6YS5 - chains d and k of the 10 polymer chains in the assembly; structure by electron microscopy, 3.00 A resolution.

Chain d:
Protein: 30S ribosomal protein S3
From: Acinetobacter baumannii ATCC 19606
UniProtKB: D0CD03 (D0CD03_ACIB2); residues 1-250 here = UniProt positions 1-250
Amino-acid sequence (250 residues; each row starts with the number of its first residue):
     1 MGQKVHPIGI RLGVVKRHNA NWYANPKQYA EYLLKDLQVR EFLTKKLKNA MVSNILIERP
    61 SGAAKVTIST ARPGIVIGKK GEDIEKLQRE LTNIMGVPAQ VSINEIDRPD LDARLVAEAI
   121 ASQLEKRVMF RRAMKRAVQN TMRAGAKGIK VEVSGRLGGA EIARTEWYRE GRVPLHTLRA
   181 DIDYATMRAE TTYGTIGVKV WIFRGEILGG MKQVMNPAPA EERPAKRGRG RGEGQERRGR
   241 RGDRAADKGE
Disordered / not traced: 1, 212-250

Chain k:
Protein: 30S ribosomal protein S10
From: Acinetobacter baumannii ATCC 19606
UniProtKB: D0CCZ6 (D0CCZ6_ACIB2); residues 1-103 here correspond to UniProt positions 6-108 (UniProt number = residue number + 5)
Amino-acid sequence (103 residues; row label = number of the first residue in the row):
     1 MSNQRIRIRL KSFDHRLIDQ SAQEIVETAK RTGAQVCGPI PMPTRIERFN VLTSPHVNKD
    61 ARDQYEIRTY KRLIDIVQPT DKTVDALMKL DLAAGVDVQI ALG
Disordered / not traced: 1-3

Chain d / chain k interface:
Pairs across the interface (10; chain d residue first):
  R17(d) with L17(k)
  N21(d) with A94(k)
  W22(d) with F13(k); G95(k)
  Y23(d) with K11(k); F13(k), hydrophobic; D97(k)
  Y29(d) with F13(k), hydrophobic
  E58(d) with A94(k)
  M211(d) with R16(k)
Other interface residues (no listed pair), chain d (10 interface residues in all): A24, R59, P60
Other interface residues (no listed pair), chain k (11 interface residues in all): S12, D14, I67, T69

In short:
10 residues of chain d and 11 residues of chain k are in contact.
Here chain d is 30S ribosomal protein S3 and chain k is 30S ribosomal protein S10, both from Acinetobacter
baumannii ATCC 19606. Entry 6YS5 (Acinetobacter baumannii ribosome-amikacin complex - 30S subunit head) was
determined by electron microscopy (same publication as 6YPU, 6YT9 and 6YTF).
